Entry 4D9O (X-ray diffraction, 2.00 A resolution); this record covers chains A and B.

== Chain A (and B) ==
Molecule: Membrane-associated protein VP24
Source organism: Reston ebolavirus
Notes: chain B of this document is another copy of the same molecule, construct and numbering; everything in this record applies to it too
UniProt: Q91DD5 (VP24_EBORE); residue numbers follow UniProt; this construct covers 11-231
Amino-acid sequence (236 residues; each row starts with the number of its first residue; numbers below 1 keep their minus sign (Met-4 is residue -4)):
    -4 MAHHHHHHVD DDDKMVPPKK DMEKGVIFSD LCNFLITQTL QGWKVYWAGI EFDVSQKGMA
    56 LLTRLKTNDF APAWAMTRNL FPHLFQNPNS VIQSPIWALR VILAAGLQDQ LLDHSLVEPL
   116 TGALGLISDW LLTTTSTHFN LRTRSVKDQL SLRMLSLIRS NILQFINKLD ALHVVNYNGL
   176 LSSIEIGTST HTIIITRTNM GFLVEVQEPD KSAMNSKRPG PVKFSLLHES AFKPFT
Disordered / not traced: -4 to 9, 63-69, 204-216 (chain B: -4 to 14, 62-69, 109-112, 204-215)
Sequence notes: expression tag (-4 to 10)
What the authors report for this chain:
  - conformationally variable residues (order/disorder transition, side-chain flip): Met71, Asp108 to Val112, Tyr172

== How chain A and chain B interact ==
Pairs across the interface (43; chain A residue first):
  Lys14(A) with Ile31(B)
  Met17(A) with His133(B)
  Glu18(A) with Leu30(B)
  Val21(A) with Ser24(B); Asp25(B); Asn28(B); Leu30(B), hydrophobic
  Ser24(A) with Val21(B); Ser24(B)
  Asp25(A) with Asp25(B); Tyr41(B), hydrogen bond
  Asn28(A) with Met17(B); Val21(B)
  Phe29(A) with Met17(B)
  Leu30(A) with Glu18(B); Val21(B), hydrophobic
  Thr32(A) with Leu147(B)
  Gln33(A) with Arg148(B), hydrogen bond (backbone-side chain)
  Lys39(A) with Leu147(B); Ser151(B)
  Tyr41(A) with Asp25(B), hydrogen bond; Gly44(B); Leu147(B), hydrophobic; Leu150(B); Arg154(B)
  Ala43(A) with Tyr41(B)
  Gly44(A) with Tyr41(B); Gly44(B); Arg154(B), hydrogen bond (backbone-side chain)
  Glu46(A) with Ser151(B), hydrogen bond; Arg154(B), salt bridge
  Thr132(A) with Met17(B)
  Leu147(A) with Thr32(B); Lys39(B); Tyr41(B), hydrophobic
  Arg148(A) with Gln33(B), hydrogen bond (side chain-backbone); Thr34(B)
  Leu150(A) with Tyr41(B), hydrophobic
  Ser151(A) with Lys39(B); Glu46(B), hydrogen bond
  Arg154(A) with Tyr41(B); Gly44(B), hydrogen bond (side chain-backbone); Glu46(B), salt bridge
Also at the interface, not in a pair above, chain A (25 interface residues in all): Ile22, Thr34, Ile45
Also at the interface, not in a pair above, chain B (26 interface residues in all): Gly20, Ile22, Ala43, Ile45, Thr132

== Summary ==
Chain A and chain B form an interface of 25 and 26 residues respectively, with 8 hydrogen bonds and 2 salt
bridges. Polar contacts include Glu46(A)-Arg154(B), Asp25(A)-Tyr41(B) and Gln33(A)-Arg148(B). From the paper:
conformational variability at Met71(A), Asp108(A) and Tyr172(A).
Both chains are Membrane-associated protein VP24 (Reston ebolavirus). Entry 4D9O (Structure of ebolavirus
protein VP24 from Reston) was determined by X-ray diffraction, deposited together with 3VNE and 3VNF.
